5M00 - chains A and P of the 5 polymer chains in the assembly; structure by X-ray diffraction, 1.95 A resolution.

== Chain A ==
Molecule: H-2 class I histocompatibility antigen, D-B alpha chain
From: Mus musculus
UniProt: P01899 (HA11_MOUSE); residues 1-276 here correspond to UniProt positions 25-300 (UniProt number = residue number + 24)
Sequence (276 residues; row label = number of the first residue in the row):
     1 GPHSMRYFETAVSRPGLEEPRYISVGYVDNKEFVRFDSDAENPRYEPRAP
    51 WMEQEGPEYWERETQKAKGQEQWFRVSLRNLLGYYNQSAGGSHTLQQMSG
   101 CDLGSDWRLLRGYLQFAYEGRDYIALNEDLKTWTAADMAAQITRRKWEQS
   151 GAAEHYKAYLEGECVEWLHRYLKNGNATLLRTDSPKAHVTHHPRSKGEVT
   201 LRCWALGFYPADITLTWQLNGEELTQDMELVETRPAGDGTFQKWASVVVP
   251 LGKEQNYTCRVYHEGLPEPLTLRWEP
Disulfides: Cys-101/Cys-164, Cys-203/Cys-259

== Chain P ==
Molecule: Lcmv-derived GP33 altered peptide ligand Y4A
From: Mus musculus
Sequence (9 residues; each row starts with the number of its first residue):
     1 KAVANFATM

== Chain A / chain P interface ==
Pairs across the interface - 49 pairs, chain A then chain P:
  Tyr-7(A) / Lys-1(P)  hydrogen bond (side chain-backbone)
  Tyr-7(A) / Ala-2(P)  hydrogen bond (side chain-backbone)
  Glu-9(A) / Val-3(P)
  Tyr-45(A) / Ala-2(P)
  Tyr-59(A) / Lys-1(P)
  Glu-63(A) / Lys-1(P)
  Glu-63(A) / Ala-2(P)  hydrogen bond (side chain-backbone)
  Lys-66(A) / Lys-1(P)
  Lys-66(A) / Ala-2(P)  hydrogen bond (side chain-backbone)
  Lys-66(A) / Val-3(P)
  Gln-70(A) / Val-3(P)
  Gln-70(A) / Ala-4(P)
  Gln-70(A) / Asn-5(P)  hydrogen bond (side chain-backbone)
  Trp-73(A) / Asn-5(P)
  Trp-73(A) / Phe-6(P)  hydrogen bond (side chain-backbone)
  Trp-73(A) / Ala-7(P)  hydrogen bond (side chain-backbone)
  Trp-73(A) / Thr-8(P)
  Trp-73(A) / Met-9(P)  hydrophobic
  Val-76(A) / Thr-8(P)
  Ser-77(A) / Thr-8(P)
  Ser-77(A) / Met-9(P)  hydrogen bond (side chain-backbone)
  Asn-80(A) / Thr-8(P)
  Asn-80(A) / Met-9(P)  hydrogen bond (side chain-backbone)
  Leu-81(A) / Met-9(P)  hydrophobic
  Tyr-84(A) / Met-9(P)  hydrogen bond (side chain-backbone)
  Leu-95(A) / Met-9(P)  hydrophobic
  Gln-97(A) / Val-3(P)
  Gln-97(A) / Asn-5(P)  hydrogen bond
  Ser-99(A) / Val-3(P)
  Phe-116(A) / Met-9(P)  hydrophobic
  Tyr-123(A) / Met-9(P)  hydrophobic
  Thr-143(A) / Met-9(P)  hydrogen bond (side chain-backbone)
  Lys-146(A) / Thr-8(P)  hydrogen bond
  Lys-146(A) / Met-9(P)  hydrogen bond (side chain-backbone)
  Trp-147(A) / Ala-7(P)  hydrogen bond (side chain-backbone)
  Trp-147(A) / Thr-8(P)  hydrogen bond (side chain-backbone)
  Trp-147(A) / Met-9(P)  hydrophobic
  Ser-150(A) / Phe-6(P)
  Ser-150(A) / Ala-7(P)
  Ala-152(A) / Phe-6(P)  hydrophobic
  His-155(A) / Phe-6(P)
  Tyr-156(A) / Val-3(P)  hydrophobic
  Tyr-156(A) / Asn-5(P)
  Tyr-156(A) / Phe-6(P)  hydrogen bond (side chain-backbone)
  Tyr-159(A) / Lys-1(P)  hydrogen bond (side chain-backbone)
  Tyr-159(A) / Ala-2(P)
  Tyr-159(A) / Val-3(P)
  Trp-167(A) / Lys-1(P)
  Tyr-171(A) / Lys-1(P)  hydrogen bond (side chain-backbone)
Also at the interface, not in a pair above, chain A (35 interface residues in all): Met-5, Arg-62, Phe-74, Leu-114, Ile-124, Gly-151, Glu-163

== Summary ==
The interface between chain A and chain P involves 35 residues on one side and 9 on the other; the contacts
include 19 hydrogen bonds. Among the polar pairs are Tyr-7(A)/Lys-1(P), Tyr-7(A)/Ala-2(P) and
Glu-63(A)/Ala-2(P).
Here chain A is H-2 class I histocompatibility antigen, D-B alpha chain and chain P is Lcmv-derived GP33
altered peptide ligand Y4A, both from Mus musculus. Entry 5M00 (Crystal structure of murine P14 TCR complex
with H-2Db and Y4A, modified gp33 peptide from LCMV) was determined by X-ray diffraction.
